Entry 5WRU (X-ray diffraction, 3.19 A resolution); this record covers chains A and B.

[Chain A (and B)]
Protein: Probable inorganic pyrophosphatase
Organism: Plasmodium falciparum
Notes: EC 3.6.1.1; chain B of this document is another copy of the same molecule, construct and numbering; everything in this record applies to it too
UniProtKB: O77392 (IPYR_PLAF7); residues 1-380 here = UniProt positions 1-380
Chain sequence (380 residues; row label = number of the first residue in the row):
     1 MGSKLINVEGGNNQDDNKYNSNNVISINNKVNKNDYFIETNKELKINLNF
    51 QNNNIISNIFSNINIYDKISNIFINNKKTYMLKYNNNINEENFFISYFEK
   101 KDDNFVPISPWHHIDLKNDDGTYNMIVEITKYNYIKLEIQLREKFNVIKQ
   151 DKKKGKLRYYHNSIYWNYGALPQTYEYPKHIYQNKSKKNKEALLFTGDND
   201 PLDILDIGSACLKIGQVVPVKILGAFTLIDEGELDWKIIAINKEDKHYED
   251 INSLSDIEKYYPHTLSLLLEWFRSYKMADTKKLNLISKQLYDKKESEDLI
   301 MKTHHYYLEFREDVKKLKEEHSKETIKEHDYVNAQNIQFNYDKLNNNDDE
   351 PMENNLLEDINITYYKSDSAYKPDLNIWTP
Not modelled in the structure: 1-36, 185-189, 324-352 (chain B: 1-35, 185-191, 323-352)
Modified positions: Mse1, Mse352 (selenomethionine); Mse81, Mse125, Mse277, Mse301 (selenomethionine; parent Met)
UniProt features mapped onto this chain:
  - binding site (Mg(2+)): D198, D203, D235
What the authors report for this chain:
  - mutagenesis - R158K, D198N (6 fold), D235N (5 fold): decreased catalytic activity
  - mutagenesis - K136R (40-fold), D203N (600 fold): decreased catalytic activity on PPi
  - catalytic residues: D203
  - self-association interface (contacts with another copy of this molecule); pairs are residue here / residue on that copy: F50-F50 (pi stacking), I55-I59 (hydrophobic contact), S266-E270 (hydrogen bond), N49, N52, N58, N62, H263

[Chain A / chain B interface]
Pairs across the interface - 124 pairs, chain A then chain B:
  I38(A) - I56(B)  hydrophobic
  I38(A) - F60(B)  hydrophobic
  T40(A) - I65(B)
  K42(A) - I65(B)  hydrogen bond (side chain-backbone)
  K42(A) - Y66(B)
  K42(A) - D67(B)  salt bridge
  E43(A) - D67(B)  hydrogen bond (backbone-backbone)
  E43(A) - K68(B)
  E43(A) - I69(B)  hydrogen bond (side chain-backbone)
  L44(A) - I65(B)
  L44(A) - Y84(B)  hydrophobic
  L44(A) - N86(B)
  L44(A) - I88(B)  hydrophobic
  L44(A) - F93(B)  hydrophobic
  K45(A) - N87(B)
  K45(A) - I88(B)  hydrogen bond (backbone-backbone)
  I46(A) - F60(B)  hydrophobic
  I46(A) - I88(B)
  N47(A) - I88(B)  hydrogen bond (backbone-backbone)
  N47(A) - N89(B)
  N47(A) - E90(B)
  L48(A) - I56(B)  hydrophobic
  L48(A) - F60(B)  hydrophobic
  L48(A) - N89(B)
  N49(A) - N89(B)  hydrogen bond (backbone-side chain)
  F50(A) - F50(B)  hydrophobic
  F50(A) - I56(B)  hydrophobic
  Q51(A) - K156(B)
  N52(A) - N89(B)  hydrogen bond (side chain-backbone)
  N52(A) - K156(B)
  N52(A) - L157(B)  hydrogen bond (backbone-backbone)
  N53(A) - N89(B)
  N53(A) - K156(B)
  N53(A) - L157(B)
  N53(A) - Y159(B)
  N54(A) - L157(B)  hydrogen bond (backbone-backbone)
  N54(A) - R158(B)
  N54(A) - Y159(B)  hydrogen bond (side chain-backbone)
  I55(A) - I59(B)  hydrophobic
  I55(A) - Y159(B)  hydrophobic
  I56(A) - I38(B)  hydrophobic
  I56(A) - L48(B)  hydrophobic
  I56(A) - F50(B)  hydrophobic
  N58(A) - Y159(B)  hydrogen bond (side chain-backbone)
  N58(A) - Y160(B)  hydrogen bond (side chain-backbone)
  N58(A) - H161(B)  hydrogen bond
  I59(A) - I55(B)  hydrophobic
  F60(A) - I46(B)  hydrophobic
  F60(A) - L48(B)  hydrophobic
  N62(A) - A278(B)  hydrogen bond (side chain-backbone)
  N62(A) - K281(B)
  I65(A) - K42(B)  hydrogen bond (backbone-side chain)
  I65(A) - L44(B)  hydrophobic
  Y66(A) - K42(B)
  D67(A) - K42(B)  salt bridge
  D67(A) - E43(B)  hydrogen bond (backbone-backbone)
  K68(A) - E43(B)
  I69(A) - E43(B)  hydrogen bond (backbone-side chain)
  Y84(A) - L44(B)  hydrophobic
  N86(A) - L44(B)
  N87(A) - F37(B)
  N87(A) - K45(B)  hydrogen bond (side chain-backbone)
  I88(A) - L44(B)  hydrophobic
  I88(A) - K45(B)  hydrogen bond (backbone-backbone)
  I88(A) - I46(B)
  I88(A) - N47(B)  hydrogen bond (backbone-backbone)
  N89(A) - N47(B)
  N89(A) - L48(B)
  N89(A) - N49(B)  hydrogen bond (side chain-backbone)
  N89(A) - N52(B)  hydrogen bond (backbone-side chain)
  N89(A) - N53(B)
  E91(A) - N52(B)
  Y132(A) - Mse277(B)
  Y132(A) - K281(B)
  Y134(A) - H161(B)  hydrogen bond (side chain-backbone)
  K153(A) - N54(B)
  K156(A) - Q51(B)  hydrogen bond (side chain-backbone)
  K156(A) - N52(B)
  L157(A) - N52(B)  hydrogen bond (backbone-backbone)
  L157(A) - N53(B)
  L157(A) - N54(B)  hydrogen bond (backbone-backbone)
  R158(A) - N54(B)
  Y159(A) - N53(B)
  Y159(A) - N54(B)  hydrogen bond (backbone-side chain)
  Y159(A) - I55(B)  hydrophobic
  Y159(A) - N58(B)  hydrogen bond (backbone-side chain)
  Y160(A) - N58(B)  hydrogen bond (backbone-side chain)
  H161(A) - N58(B)  hydrogen bond
  H161(A) - Y134(B)  hydrogen bond (backbone-side chain)
  H161(A) - H161(B)
  N162(A) - N162(B)
  N162(A) - S163(B)  hydrogen bond (side chain-backbone)
  N162(A) - Y165(B)  hydrogen bond
  S163(A) - N162(B)  hydrogen bond (backbone-side chain)
  Y165(A) - N162(B)  hydrogen bond
  Y165(A) - S274(B)  hydrogen bond (side chain-backbone)
  Y165(A) - Y275(B)
  Y165(A) - Mse277(B)  hydrophobic
  K213(A) - K42(B)
  K259(A) - E353(B)
  P262(A) - L283(B)
  P262(A) - N355(B)
  H263(A) - R273(B)  hydrogen bond
  H263(A) - E358(B)  salt bridge
  S266(A) - E270(B)  hydrogen bond
  L267(A) - E270(B)
  L267(A) - S274(B)
  E270(A) - S266(B)
  E270(A) - L267(B)
  E270(A) - E270(B)
  R273(A) - H263(B)  hydrogen bond
  R273(A) - L267(B)
  S274(A) - Y165(B)  hydrogen bond (backbone-side chain)
  S274(A) - L267(B)
  Y275(A) - Y165(B)
  Mse277(A) - Y132(B)
  Mse277(A) - Y165(B)  hydrophobic
  A278(A) - N62(B)  hydrogen bond (backbone-side chain)
  A278(A) - Y132(B)  hydrophobic
  A278(A) - S163(B)
  K281(A) - N62(B)  hydrogen bond
  K281(A) - Y132(B)
  L283(A) - P262(B)
  E358(A) - H263(B)  salt bridge
Other interface residues (no listed pair), chain A (66 interface residues in all): I63, E90, F93, E258, Y260, D279, N355
Other interface residues (no listed pair), chain B (64 interface residues in all): T40, I63, K153, K213, E258

[Summary]
The interface between chain A and chain B involves 66 residues on one side and 64 on the other, with 42
hydrogen bonds and 4 salt bridges. Polar pairs include K42(A)-D67(B), H263(A)-E358(B) and K42(A)-I65(B). From
the paper: the catalytic residue D203(A); R158K, D198N and D235N of chain A reduce catalytic activity; 5
substitutions were tested in all.
Both chains are Probable inorganic pyrophosphatase (Plasmodium falciparum). Entry 5WRU (Crystal structure of
type I inorganic pyrophosphatase from P falciparum) was determined by X-ray diffraction, deposited together
with 5WRT.
